Entry 9GBH (X-ray diffraction, 2.38 A resolution); this record covers chain AAA.

Chain AAA:
Name: Chymase
Source organism: Homo sapiens
Notes: EC 3.4.21.39
UniProt: P23946 (CMA1_HUMAN); the construct lacks a stretch of the UniProt sequence and is renumbered around it, so the offset changes along the chain: 16-36 = UniProt 22-42; 37-61 = UniProt 46-70; 63-75 = UniProt 71-83; 77-79 = UniProt 84-86; 7 more segments
Amino-acid sequence (226 residues; each row starts with the number of its first residue; note: 11 numbers in that range are skipped by the numbering (no residue carries them; nothing is unmodelled there); a row labelled like 36A-36C holds insertion residues (36A, then the next letters in order)):
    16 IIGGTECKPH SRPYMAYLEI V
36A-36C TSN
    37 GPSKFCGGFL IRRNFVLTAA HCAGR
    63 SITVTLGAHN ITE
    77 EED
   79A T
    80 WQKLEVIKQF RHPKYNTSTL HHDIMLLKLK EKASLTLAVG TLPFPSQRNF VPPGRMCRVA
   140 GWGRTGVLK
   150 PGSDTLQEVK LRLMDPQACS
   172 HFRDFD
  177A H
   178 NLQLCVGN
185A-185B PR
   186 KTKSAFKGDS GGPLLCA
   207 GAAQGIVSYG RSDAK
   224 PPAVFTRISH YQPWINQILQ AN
Disordered / not traced: 122-132
Differences from the reference sequence: engineered mutation Arg-127 (Phe135 in P23946), Ala-208 (Val212 in P23946), Gln-235 (Arg237 in P23946)
Disulfide bonds: Cys-42/Cys-58, Cys-136/Cys-201, Cys-168/Cys-182
Covalently attached groups: N-acetylglucosamine (NAG) linked to Asn-72, Asn-95
Ion coordination: Zn2+: His-25, Glu-78, Glu-84, Lys-109
Ligand contacts: A1IJV (2-(3,4-dimethoxyphenyl)-3,5-bis(oxidanylidene)-4-[[3-(trifluoromethyl)phenyl]methyl]-1,2,4-triazine-6-carboxylic acid): Ser-97, Thr-98, Leu-99, Phe-173, Ala-190, Phe-191, Lys-192, Asp-194, Ser-195, Val-213, Ser-214, Tyr-215, Gly-216, Arg-217, Ser-218, Ala-226, Val-227

Overview:
Chain AAA binds compound A1IJV. Covalently linked N-acetylglucosamine: at Asn-72 and Asn-95. His-25, Glu-78,
Glu-84 and Lys-109 coordinate Zn2+.
Chain AAA is Chymase (Homo sapiens); the structure, Crystal structure of human chymase in complex with
compound1, was determined by X-ray diffraction together with 9GC1, 9GC9, 9GCC and 9GCD from the same study.
